5UIL - chains A and B; structure by X-ray diffraction, 2.20 A resolution.

== Chain A (and B) ==
Molecule: Formyltransferase
Source organism: Salmonella choleraesuis
Notes: chain B of this document is another copy of the same molecule, construct and numbering; everything in this record applies to it too
UniProtKB: U3GK13 (U3GK13_SALCE); residues 1-398 here = UniProt positions 1-398
Amino-acid sequence (405 residues; each row starts with the number of its first residue; numbers below 1 keep their minus sign (Gly-6 is residue -6)):
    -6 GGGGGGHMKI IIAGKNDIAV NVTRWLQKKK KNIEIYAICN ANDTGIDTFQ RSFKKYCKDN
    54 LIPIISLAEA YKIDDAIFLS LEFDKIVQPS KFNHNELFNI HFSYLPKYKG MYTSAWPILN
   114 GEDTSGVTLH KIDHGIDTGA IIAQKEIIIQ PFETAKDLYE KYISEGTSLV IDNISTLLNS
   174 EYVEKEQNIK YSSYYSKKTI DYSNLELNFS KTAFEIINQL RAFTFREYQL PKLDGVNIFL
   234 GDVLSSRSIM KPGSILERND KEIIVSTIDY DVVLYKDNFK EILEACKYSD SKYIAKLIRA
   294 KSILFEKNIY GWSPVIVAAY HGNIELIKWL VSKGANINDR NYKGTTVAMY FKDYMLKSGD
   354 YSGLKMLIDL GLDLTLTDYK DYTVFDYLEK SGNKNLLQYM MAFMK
Unresolved in the structure: -6 to -1, 398 (chain B: -6 to 0)
Construct notes: expression tag (-6 to 0); engineered mutation Ala395 (Glu in U3GK13)
Bound ions: Na+ site 1: Tyr105, Lys190, Ile193; Na+ site 2: Ser241, Ser259, Thr260
Ligand contacts:
  - 1YJ (N-[4-({[(6R)-2-amino-4-oxo-3,4,5,6,7,8-hexahydropteridin-6-yl]methyl}amino)benzoyl]-L-glutamic acid): Ser73, Phe76, Asp77, Lys78, Ile79, Val80, Pro82, Asn92, Met104, His123, Ile125, Asp126, His127, Gly128, Ile129, Asp130, Thr131, Tyr187, Ser189, Lys190
  - T3F ((3R,4S,5R,6R)-4-amino-3,5-dihydroxy-6-methyloxan-2-yl][hydroxy-[[(2R,3S,5R)-3-hydroxy-5-(5-methyl-2,4-dioxopyrimidin-1-yl)oxolan-2-yl]methoxy]phosphoryl] hydrogen phosphate), molecule 1: Lys8, Asn33, Glu75, Phe76, Asp77, His94, Gly103, Met104, Tyr105, Thr106, Ser107, Ala108, Tyr152, Tyr195, Phe218, Tyr221, Gln222
  - T3F, molecule 2: Trp305, Ile309, Val310, Tyr313, His314, Asn334, Lys336, Thr338, Met342, Tyr343, Lys345, Asp346, Tyr380
Reported in the primary citation:
  - mutagenesis - E395A: increased stability
  - mutagenesis - E395A: unchanged catalytic activity on dTDP-Fuc3N
  - mutagenesis - W305A/E395A: decreased catalytic activity on dTDP-Qui3N

== How chain A and chain B interact ==
Pairs across the interface (55; chain A residue first):
  Asp116(A) with Lys183(B), salt bridge; Tyr184(B), hydrogen bond
  Asp126(A) with Arg240(B), salt bridge
  His127(A) with Arg240(B); Ser241(B), hydrogen bond (side chain-backbone); Ile242(B)
  Thr131(A) with Arg240(B), hydrogen bond (backbone-side chain); Ile261(B); Asp262(B)
  Glu179(A) with Arg240(B), salt bridge; Tyr263(B)
  Gln180(A) with Tyr263(B), hydrogen bond (backbone-side chain)
  Ile182(A) with Phe207(B); Val236(B), hydrophobic; Tyr263(B), hydrophobic
  Lys183(A) with Asp116(B), salt bridge; Phe207(B)
  Tyr184(A) with Asp116(B), hydrogen bond; Phe207(B)
  Ser185(A) with Thr205(B), hydrogen bond (backbone-side chain); Phe207(B); Glu208(B); Asp262(B), hydrogen bond
  Ser186(A) with Thr205(B); Glu208(B)
  Tyr187(A) with Ser203(B); Lys204(B), hydrogen bond (backbone-side chain); Thr205(B); Glu208(B), hydrogen bond (backbone-side chain); Ile261(B), hydrophobic
  Ser203(A) with Tyr187(B)
  Lys204(A) with Tyr187(B), hydrogen bond (side chain-backbone)
  Thr205(A) with Ser185(B), hydrogen bond (side chain-backbone); Ser186(B); Tyr187(B)
  Phe207(A) with Ile182(B); Lys183(B); Tyr184(B), hydrophobic; Ser185(B)
  Glu208(A) with Ser185(B); Ser186(B); Tyr187(B), hydrogen bond (side chain-backbone)
  Val236(A) with Ile182(B), hydrophobic
  Arg240(A) with Asp126(B), salt bridge; His127(B); Thr131(B), hydrogen bond (side chain-backbone); Glu179(B), salt bridge
  Ser241(A) with His127(B), hydrogen bond (backbone-side chain)
  Ile242(A) with His127(B)
  Ile261(A) with Thr131(B); Tyr187(B), hydrophobic
  Asp262(A) with Lys102(B), salt bridge; Ser185(B), hydrogen bond
  Tyr263(A) with Gln180(B), hydrogen bond (side chain-backbone); Ile182(B), hydrophobic
Other interface residues (no listed pair), chain A (31 interface residues in all): Lys102, Gly114, Ile129, Gly132, Asn181, Tyr188, Thr192
Other interface residues (no listed pair), chain B (31 interface residues in all): Gly114, Ile129, Gly132, Asn181, Tyr188, Thr192

== In short ==
The chain A/chain B interface involves 31 residues from each chain, with 16 hydrogen bonds and 7 salt bridges.
Polar pairs include Asp116(A)-Lys183(B), Asp126(A)-Arg240(B) and Glu179(A)-Arg240(B). Chain A binds compound
1YJ and compound T3F. The paper reports that E395A of chain A increases stability; W305A/E395A of chain A
reduce catalytic activity on dTDP-Qui3N.
Both chains are Formyltransferase (Salmonella choleraesuis). Entry 5UIL (X-ray structure of the FdtF
N-formyltransferase from Salmonella enterica O60 in complex with TDP-Fuc3N and tetrahydrofolate) was
determined by X-ray diffraction (same publication as 5UIJ, 5UIK, 5UIM and 5UIN).
